PDB entry 5D80 | X-ray diffraction, 6.20 A resolution (low resolution: residue-level contacts below are approximate; hydrogen-bond / salt-bridge calls are withheld) | chains G and O of the 15 polymer chains in the assembly

# Chain G
Protein: V-type proton ATPase subunit D
From: Saccharomyces cerevisiae
Notes: EC 3.6.3.14
UniProt: P32610 (VATD_YEAST); residues 1-256 here = UniProt positions 1-256
Sequence (256 residues; numbered 1 to 256; the number before each row is that of its first residue):
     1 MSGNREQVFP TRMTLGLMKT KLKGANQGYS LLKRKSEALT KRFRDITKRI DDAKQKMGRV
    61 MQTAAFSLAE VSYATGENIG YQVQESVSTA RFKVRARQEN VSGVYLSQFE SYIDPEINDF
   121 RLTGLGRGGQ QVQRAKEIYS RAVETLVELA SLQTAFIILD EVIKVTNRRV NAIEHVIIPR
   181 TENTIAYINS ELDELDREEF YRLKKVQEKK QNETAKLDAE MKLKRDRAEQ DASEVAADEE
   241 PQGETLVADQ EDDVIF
Not modelled in the structure: 1-3, 227-256

# Chain O
Protein: V-type proton ATPase subunit F
From: Saccharomyces cerevisiae
Notes: EC 3.6.3.14
UniProt: P39111 (VATF_YEAST); residue numbers follow UniProt; this construct covers 1-118
Sequence (118 residues; each row starts with the number of its first residue):
     1 MAEKRTLIAV IADEDTTTGL LLAGIGQITP ETQEKNFFVY QEGKTTKEEI TDKFNHFTEE
    61 RDDIAILLIN QHIAENIRAR VDSFTNAFPA ILEIPSKDHP YDPEKDSVLK RVRKLFGE
Not modelled in the structure: 1, 117-118

# How chain G and chain O interact
Contacting residue pairs (18):
  G58(G) - Y101(O)
  M61(G) - P95(O)
  S88(G) - Q27(O)
  S88(G) - I28(O)
  A90(G) - G26(O)
  A90(G) - Q27(O)
  R91(G) - G24(O)
  F92(G) - G24(O)
  K93(G) - T6(O)
  V94(G) - T6(O)
  A96(G) - A2(O)
  K136(G) - L22(O)
  Y139(G) - G19(O)
  Y139(G) - A23(O)
  S140(G) - A23(O)
  A150(G) - A90(O)
  T154(G) - A87(O)
  T154(G) - A90(O)
Interface residues without a listed pair, chain G (18 interface residues in all): M57, L68, T89, I158
Interface residues without a listed pair, chain O (19 interface residues in all): E3, D15, I25, T29, L92, E93

# Summary
The interface between chain G and chain O involves 18 residues on one side and 19 on the other.
Chain G is V-type proton ATPase subunit D and chain O is V-type proton ATPase subunit F, both from
Saccharomyces cerevisiae; the structure, Crystal Structure of Yeast V1-ATPase in the Autoinhibited Form, was
determined by X-ray diffraction (same publication as 5BW9).
